Entry 7ZXE (electron microscopy, 3.50 A resolution); this record covers chains c and d of the 10 polymer chains in the assembly.

# Chain c
Protein: snRNA-activating protein complex subunit 4
Source organism: Homo sapiens
UniProtKB: Q5SXM2 (SNPC4_HUMAN); residue numbers follow UniProt; this construct covers 1-1469
Chain sequence (1469 residues; row label = number of the first residue in the row):
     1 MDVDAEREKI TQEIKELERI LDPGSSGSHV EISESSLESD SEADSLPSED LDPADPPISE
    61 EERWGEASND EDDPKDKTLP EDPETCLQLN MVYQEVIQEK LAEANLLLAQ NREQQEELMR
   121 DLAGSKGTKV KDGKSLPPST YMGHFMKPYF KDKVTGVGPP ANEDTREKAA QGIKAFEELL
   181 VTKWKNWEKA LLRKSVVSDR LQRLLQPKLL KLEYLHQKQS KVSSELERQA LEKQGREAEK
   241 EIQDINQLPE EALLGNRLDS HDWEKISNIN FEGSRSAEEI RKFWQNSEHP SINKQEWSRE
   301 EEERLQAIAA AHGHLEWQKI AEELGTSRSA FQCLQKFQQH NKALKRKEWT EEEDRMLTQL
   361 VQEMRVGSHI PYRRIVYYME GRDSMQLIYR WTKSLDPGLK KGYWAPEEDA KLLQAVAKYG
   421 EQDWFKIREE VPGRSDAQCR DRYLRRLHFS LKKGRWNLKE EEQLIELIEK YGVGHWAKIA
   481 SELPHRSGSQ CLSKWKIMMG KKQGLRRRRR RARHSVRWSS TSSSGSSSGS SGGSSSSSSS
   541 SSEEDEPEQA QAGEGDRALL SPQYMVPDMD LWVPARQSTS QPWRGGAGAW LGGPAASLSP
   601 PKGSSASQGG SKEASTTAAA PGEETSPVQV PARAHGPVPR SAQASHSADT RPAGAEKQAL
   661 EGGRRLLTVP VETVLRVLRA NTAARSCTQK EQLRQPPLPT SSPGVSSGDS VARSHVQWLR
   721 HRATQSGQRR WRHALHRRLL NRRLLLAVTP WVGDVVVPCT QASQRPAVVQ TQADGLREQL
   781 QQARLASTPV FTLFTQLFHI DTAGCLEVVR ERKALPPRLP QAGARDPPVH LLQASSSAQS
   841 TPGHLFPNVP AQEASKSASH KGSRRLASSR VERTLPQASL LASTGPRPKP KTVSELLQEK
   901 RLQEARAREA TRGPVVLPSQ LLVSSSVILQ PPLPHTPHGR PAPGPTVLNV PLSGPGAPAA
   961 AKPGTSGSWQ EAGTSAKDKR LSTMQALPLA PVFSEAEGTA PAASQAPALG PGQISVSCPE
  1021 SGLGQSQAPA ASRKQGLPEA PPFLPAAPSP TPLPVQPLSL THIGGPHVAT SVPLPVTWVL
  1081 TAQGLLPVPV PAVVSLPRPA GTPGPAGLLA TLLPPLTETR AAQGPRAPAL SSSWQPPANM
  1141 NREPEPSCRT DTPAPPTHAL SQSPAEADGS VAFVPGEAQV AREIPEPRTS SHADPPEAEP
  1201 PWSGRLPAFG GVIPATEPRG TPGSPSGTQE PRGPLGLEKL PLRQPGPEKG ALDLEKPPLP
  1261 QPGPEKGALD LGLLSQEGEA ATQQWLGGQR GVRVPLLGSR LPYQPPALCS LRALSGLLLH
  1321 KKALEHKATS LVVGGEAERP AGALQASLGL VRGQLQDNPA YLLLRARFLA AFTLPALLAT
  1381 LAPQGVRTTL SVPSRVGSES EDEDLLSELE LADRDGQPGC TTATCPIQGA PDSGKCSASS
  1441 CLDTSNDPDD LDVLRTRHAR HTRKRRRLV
Disordered / not traced: 1-80, 126-140, 399-1469
UniProt features mapped onto this chain:
  - DNA-binding region (H-T-H motif): Trp317 to Asn341, Trp424 to Leu447, Trp476 to Met499
  - modified residue: Ser68 (Phosphoserine), Ser599 (Phosphoserine), Ser626 (Phosphoserine), Thr1157 (Phosphothreonine), Ser1224 (Phosphoserine), Ser1398 (Phosphoserine), Ser1400 (Phosphoserine), Ser1440 (Phosphoserine)
  - natural variant: Lys185 (K185E: In NEDRSO; uncertain significance), Asp199 (D199N: In NEDRSO; uncertain significance), Gln386 (Q386R: In NEDRSO; uncertain significance), Asp441 (D441N: In NEDRSO; uncertain significance), Ile479 (I479T: In NEDRSO; uncertain significance), Arg810 to Val1469 (deletion: In NEDRSO), Gly967 (G967V: In NEDRSO; uncertain significance)
  - mutagenesis: Gln94 (Q94A: Abolishes SNAPC5 binding in the absence of SNAPC1. Minimal effect on SNAPC5 binding in the presence of SNAPC1; Q94L: Abolishes SNAPC5 binding in the absence of SNAPC1 ...), Gln115 (Q115L: Abolishes SNAPC5 binding in the absence of SNAPC1. Minimal effect on SNAPC5 binding in the presence of SNAPC1), Leu1314 (L1314A: Abolishes SNAPC2-binding), Leu1355 (L1355A: Abolishes SNAPC2-binding), Leu1362 (L1362A: Abolishes SNAPC2-binding), Leu1364 (L1364A: Abolishes SNAPC2-binding), Leu1369 (L1369A: Decreased binding to SNAPC2)

# Chain d
Protein: snRNA-activating protein complex subunit 5
Source organism: Homo sapiens
UniProtKB: O75971 (SNPC5_HUMAN); numbering as in UniProt (aligned over 1-98)
Chain sequence (98 residues; row label = number of the first residue in the row):
     1 MLSRLQELRK EEETLLRLKA ALHDQLNRLK VEELALQSMI SSRRGDEMLS SHTVPEQSHD
    61 MLVHVDNEAS INQTTLELST KSHVTEEEEE EEEEESDS
Disordered / not traced: 53-98
UniProt features mapped onto this chain:
  - modified residue: Thr85 (Phosphothreonine)
  - mutagenesis: Leu8 (L8A: Reduced SNAPC4 binding in both the presence or absence of SNAPC1), Leu18 (L18A: Minimal effect on SNAPC4 binding in the absence of SNAPC1. Reduced SNAPC4 binding in the presence of SNAPC1)

# Chain c / chain d interface
Residue-residue contacts (38):
  Asp82(c) - Arg44(d)  salt bridge
  Pro83(c) - Ile40(d)  hydrophobic
  Pro83(c) - Arg44(d)
  Glu84(c) - Ile40(d)
  Glu84(c) - Arg44(d)  salt bridge
  Cys86(c) - Leu36(d)  hydrophobic
  Leu87(c) - Leu36(d)  hydrophobic
  Leu87(c) - Gln37(d)
  Leu87(c) - Ile40(d)  hydrophobic
  Asn90(c) - Leu29(d)
  Asn90(c) - Glu33(d)  hydrogen bond
  Met91(c) - Glu33(d)
  Tyr93(c) - Gln25(d)
  Tyr93(c) - Leu29(d)  hydrophobic
  Gln94(c) - Leu29(d)
  Gln94(c) - Lys30(d)
  Gln94(c) - Glu33(d)  hydrogen bond
  Ile97(c) - Leu22(d)  hydrophobic
  Ile97(c) - Gln25(d)
  Ile97(c) - Leu26(d)  hydrophobic
  Lys100(c) - Leu22(d)
  Leu101(c) - Leu22(d)  hydrophobic
  Leu101(c) - His23(d)
  Leu101(c) - Leu26(d)  hydrophobic
  Ala104(c) - Lys19(d)  hydrogen bond (backbone-side chain)
  Asn105(c) - Lys19(d)
  Leu108(c) - Leu15(d)  hydrophobic
  Leu108(c) - Leu16(d)  hydrophobic
  Leu108(c) - Lys19(d)
  Asn111(c) - Leu8(d)  hydrogen bond (side chain-backbone)
  Asn111(c) - Glu12(d)
  Arg112(c) - Glu12(d)  salt bridge
  Gln114(c) - Leu8(d)
  Gln115(c) - Leu5(d)
  Gln115(c) - Leu8(d)
  Gln115(c) - Glu12(d)
  Leu118(c) - Leu5(d)  hydrophobic
  Asp121(c) - Met1(d)
Other interface residues (no listed pair), chain c (23 interface residues in all): Gln98, Met119
Other interface residues (no listed pair), chain d (19 interface residues in all): Glu11

# In short
Chain c and chain d form an interface of 23 and 19 residues respectively; the contacts include 4 hydrogen
bonds and 3 salt bridges. Polar pairs include Asp82(c)-Arg44(d), Glu84(c)-Arg44(d) and Arg112(c)-Glu12(d).
Chain c is snRNA-activating protein complex subunit 4 and chain d is snRNA-activating protein complex subunit
5, both from Homo sapiens; the structure, Structure of SNAPc containing Pol II pre-initiation complex bound to
U1 snRNA promoter (OC), was determined by electron microscopy together with 7ZWC from the same study.
